Entry 6NE3 (electron microscopy, 3.90 A resolution); this record covers chains E and J of the 11 polymer chains in the assembly.

# Chain E
Protein: Histone H3.2
Organism: Xenopus laevis
UniProt: P84233 (H32_XENLA); residues 0-135 here correspond to UniProt positions 1-136 (UniProt number = residue number + 1)
Chain sequence (136 residues; each row starts with the number of its first residue; numbering starts at 0):
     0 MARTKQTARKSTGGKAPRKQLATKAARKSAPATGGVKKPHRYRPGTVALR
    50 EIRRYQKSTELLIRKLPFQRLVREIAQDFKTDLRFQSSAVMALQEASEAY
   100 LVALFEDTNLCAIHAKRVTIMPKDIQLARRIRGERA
Unresolved in the structure: 0-36
Differences from the reference sequence: engineered mutation Ala102 (Gly103 in P84233)
UniProt features mapped onto this chain:
  - modified residue: Arg2 (Asymmetric dimethylarginine), Thr3 (Phosphothreonine), Lys4 (Allysine), Gln5 (5-glutamyl dopamine), Thr6 (Phosphothreonine), Arg8 (Citrulline), Lys9 (N6,N6,N6-trimethyllysine), Ser10 (ADP-ribosylserine), Thr11 (Phosphothreonine), Lys14 (N6-(2-hydroxyisobutyryl)lysine), Arg17 (Asymmetric dimethylarginine), Lys18 (N6-(2-hydroxyisobutyryl)lysine), Lys23 (N6-(2-hydroxyisobutyryl)lysine), Arg26 (Citrulline), Lys27 (N6,N6,N6-trimethyllysine), Ser28 (ADP-ribosylserine), Lys36 (N6,N6,N6-trimethyllysine), Lys37 (N6-methyllysine), Tyr41 (Phosphotyrosine), Lys56 (N6,N6,N6-trimethyllysine) and 8 more in UniProt
  - lipidation: Cys110 (S-palmitoyl cysteine)

# Chain J
Molecule: 156-nt DNA strand
Organism: Xenopus laevis
Sequence (156 nucleotides; numbered 0 to 155; the number before each row is that of its first residue; numbering starts at 0):
     0 CTGGAGAATCCCGGTGCCGAGGCCGCTCAATTGGTCGTAGACAGCTCTAG
    50 CACCGCTTAAACGCACGTACGCGCTGTCCCCCGCGTTTTAACCGCCAAGG
   100 GGATTACTCCCTAGTCTCCAGGCACGTGTCAGATATATACATCCTGTGCA
   150 TGTATT

# Interface between chain E and chain J
Contacting residue pairs - 21 pairs, chain E then chain J:
  Arg40(E) - DG84(J)  hydrogen bond to the base
  Arg40(E) - DT85(J)  sugar contact
  Tyr41(E) - DC9(J)  sugar contact
  Tyr41(E) - DT85(J)  hydrogen bond to the phosphate
  Pro43(E) - DG84(J)  sugar contact
  Gly44(E) - DC83(J)  phosphate contact
  Gly44(E) - DG84(J)  hydrogen bond to the phosphate
  Thr45(E) - DG84(J)  hydrogen bond to the phosphate
  Val46(E) - DG84(J)  hydrogen bond to the phosphate
  Val46(E) - DT85(J)  phosphate contact
  Ala47(E) - DG84(J)  hydrogen bond to the phosphate
  Arg49(E) - DC9(J)  hydrogen bond to the phosphate
  Arg49(E) - DC10(J)  salt bridge to the phosphate
  Lys56(E) - DC11(J)  salt bridge to the phosphate
  Arg63(E) - DC92(J)  phosphate contact
  Arg63(E) - DG93(J)  phosphate contact
  Lys64(E) - DG93(J)  salt bridge to the phosphate
  Leu65(E) - DC92(J)  phosphate contact
  Leu65(E) - DG93(J)  hydrogen bond to the phosphate
  Arg83(E) - DG101(J)  sugar contact
  Arg83(E) - DA102(J)  salt bridge to the phosphate
Other interface residues (no listed pair), chain E (18 interface residues in all): His39, Arg42, Pro66, Arg69, Lys115
Other interface residues (no listed pair), chain J (13 interface residues in all): DA7, DT8, DT74

# Summary
18 residues of chain E face 13 of chain J across their interface; the contacts include 8 hydrogen bonds and 4
salt bridges. Polar contacts include Arg40(E)-DG84(J), Tyr41(E)-DT85(J) and Gly44(E)-DG84(J).
Here chain E is Histone H3.2 and chain J is a 156-nt DNA strand, both from Xenopus laevis. Entry 6NE3 (Cryo-EM
structure of singly-bound SNF2h-nucleosome complex with SNF2h bound at SHL-2) was determined by electron
microscopy.
